PDB entry 9M8M | electron microscopy, 2.30 A resolution | chains E and F of the 36 polymer chains in the assembly

== Chain E ==
Molecule: Light-harvesting complex 1 beta chain
From: Rhodothalassium salexigens DSM 2132
Reference sequence: A0A4R2PKF8 (A0A4R2PKF8_RHOSA); residue numbers follow UniProt; this construct covers 1-67
Chain sequence (67 residues; numbered 1 to 67; the number before each row is that of its first residue):
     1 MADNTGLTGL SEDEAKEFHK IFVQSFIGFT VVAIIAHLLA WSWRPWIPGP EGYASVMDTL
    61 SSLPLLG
Disordered / not traced: 1-6, 54-67
Metal / ion sites: bacteriochlorophyll a Mg near His37 (its only coordinating residue here)
Small-molecule neighbours:
  - bacteriochlorophyll a (BCL), molecule 1: Phe29, Val32, Ala33, Ala36, His37, Ala40, Trp43
  - bacteriochlorophyll a (BCL), molecule 2: Phe29, Thr30, Ala33, His37, Ala40, Trp46
  - spirilloxanthin (CRT): Glu14, Glu17, Phe18, Ile21, Phe22, Ser25, Phe26, Phe29
  - ubiquinone-10 (U10): His19, Phe22, Val23, Phe26, Ile27

== Chain F ==
Molecule: Light-harvesting complex 1 alpha chain
From: Rhodothalassium salexigens DSM 2132
Reference sequence: A0A4R2PMJ4 (A0A4R2PMJ4_RHOSA); residues 1-59 here = UniProt positions 1-59
Chain sequence (59 residues; each row starts with the number of its first residue):
     1 MWRIWMLFDP RRTLIALFTF LFVLAIFIHF ILLSTERFNW LEGNAMEAAR AVTQVVGLG
Disordered / not traced: 48-59
Modified positions: Met1 (N-formylmethionine; FME)
Metal / ion sites: bacteriochlorophyll a Mg near His29 (its only coordinating residue here)
Small-molecule neighbours:
  - bacteriochlorophyll a (BCL), molecule 1: Leu17, Phe20, Ile28
  - bacteriochlorophyll a (BCL), molecule 2: Phe18, Thr19, Leu21, Phe22, Ala25, His29, Leu32, Trp40
  - bacteriochlorophyll a (BCL), molecule 3: Leu21, Leu24, Ala25, Ile28, His29, Leu32, Phe38
  - spirilloxanthin (CRT), molecule 1: Arg3, Ile4, Met6, Leu7
  - spirilloxanthin (CRT), molecule 2: Leu14, Leu17, Phe18, Phe20, Leu21, Leu24, Ile28, Ile31
  - spirilloxanthin (CRT), molecule 3: Phe22, Ala25, Ile26, His29, Phe30, Leu33, Trp40

== Chain E / chain F interface ==
Contacting residue pairs (13):
  Leu7(E) - Arg11(F)
  Trp46(E) - Trp40(F)
  Pro48(E) - Trp40(F)
  Pro48(E) - Gly43(F)
  Pro50(E) - Ala45(F)
  Pro50(E) - Met46(F)  hydrogen bond (backbone-backbone)
  Glu51(E) - Ala45(F)
  Gly52(E) - Gly43(F)
  Gly52(E) - Asn44(F)
  Tyr53(E) - Trp40(F)  hydrogen bond (side chain-backbone)
  Tyr53(E) - Leu41(F)
  Tyr53(E) - Glu42(F)
  Tyr53(E) - Gly43(F)
Also at the interface, not in a pair above, chain E (8 interface residues in all): Thr8
Also at the interface, not in a pair above, chain F (9 interface residues in all): Asn39

== In short ==
Chain E and chain F form an interface of 8 and 9 residues respectively; the contacts include 2 hydrogen bonds.
Polar pairs include Tyr53(E)-Trp40(F) and Pro50(E)-Met46(F). One spirilloxanthin molecule is bound between
chain E and chain F. Chain E binds bacteriochlorophyll a and ubiquinone-10.
Here chain E is Light-harvesting complex 1 beta chain and chain F is Light-harvesting complex 1 alpha chain,
both from Rhodothalassium salexigens DSM 2132. Entry 9M8M (Structure of photosynthetic LH1-RC complex the
Halophilic Nonsulfur Purple Bacterium, Rhodothalassium salexigens) was determined by electron microscopy.
